Entry 7ZT4 (X-ray diffraction, 2.02 A resolution); this record covers chains A and D of the 4 polymer chains in the assembly.

Chain A:
Molecule: Major histocompatibility complex class I-related gene protein
Source organism: Homo sapiens
UniProtKB: Q95460 (HMR1_HUMAN); residues 1-270 here correspond to UniProt positions 23-292 (UniProt number = residue number + 22)
Amino-acid sequence (290 residues; numbered 0 to 289; the number before each row is that of its first residue; numbering starts at 0):
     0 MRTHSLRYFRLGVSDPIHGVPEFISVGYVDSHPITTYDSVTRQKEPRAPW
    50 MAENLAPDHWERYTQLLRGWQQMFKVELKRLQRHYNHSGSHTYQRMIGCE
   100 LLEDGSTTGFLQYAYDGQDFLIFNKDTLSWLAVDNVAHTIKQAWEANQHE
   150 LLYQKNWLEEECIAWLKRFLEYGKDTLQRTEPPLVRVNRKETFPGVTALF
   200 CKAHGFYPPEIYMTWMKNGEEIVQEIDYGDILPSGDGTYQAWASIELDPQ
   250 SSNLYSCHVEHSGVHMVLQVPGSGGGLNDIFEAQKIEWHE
Disordered / not traced: 218-219, 251-253, 269-289
Disulfides: C98-C161, C200-C256
Covalent attachments: 2-azanyl-6-methyl-3H-pteridin-4-one (JSO) linked to K43
Construct notes: initiating methionine (0); conflict S261 (Cys283 in Q95460); expression tag (271-289)
Residues lining bound ligands: 2-azanyl-6-methyl-3H-pteridin-4-one (JSO): Y7, R9, S24, T34, Y62, L66, W69, R94, I96, W156
Swiss-Prot annotation at these positions:
  - binding site (5-(2-oxoethylideneamino)-6-(D-ribitylamino)uracil): R9, S24, K43, R94, Y152, Q153
  - binding site (5-(2-oxopropylideneamino)-6-(D-ribitylamino)uracil): R9, S24, K43, R94, Y152, Q153
  - binding site (7-hydroxy-6-methyl-8-(1-D-ribityl)lumazine): R9, S24, K43, R94, Y152, Q153
  - binding site (8-(9H-purin-6-yl)-2-oxa-8-azabicyclo[3.3.1]nona-3,6-diene-4,6-dicarbaldehyde): R9, K43, H58, R94
  - binding site (2-amino-4-oxopteridine-6-carbaldehyde): K43
  - binding site (pyridoxal): K43
  - glycosylation: N85 (N-linked (GlcNAc...) asparagine)
What the authors report for this chain:
  - mutagenesis - E76Q/E149Q (KD = 0.6 uM): unchanged binding to AF7 TCR
  - mutagenesis - E76Q/E149Q: decreased binding to E8 TRBV6-1 TCR

Chain D:
Molecule: TCR alpha
Source organism: Homo sapiens
Amino-acid sequence (205 residues; row label = number of the first residue in the row):
     1 MAGQNIDQPTEMTATEGAIVQINCTYQTSGFNGLFWYQQHAGEAPTFLSY
    51 NVLDGLEEKGRFSSFLSRSKGYSYLLLKELQMKDSASYLCAFLDSNYQLI
   101 WGAGTKLIIKPDIQNPDPAVYQLRDSKSSDKSVCLFTDFDSQTNVSQSKD
   151 SDVYITDKCVLDMRSMDFKSNSAVAWSNKSDFACANAFNNSIIPEDTFFP
   201 SPESS
Disordered / not traced: 1-2, 128-131, 190-205
Disulfides: C24-C90, C134-C184

How chain A and chain D interact:
Pairs across the interface (28):
  R61(A) with N96(D), hydrogen bond (side chain-backbone); Y97(D), hydrogen bond (side chain-backbone); Q98(D)
  Y62(A) with S95(D), hydrogen bond (side chain-backbone); N96(D), hydrogen bond
  L65(A) with N96(D)
  H148(A) with Y50(D); E57(D), salt bridge
  L151(A) with V52(D); L53(D), hydrophobic; E57(D)
  Y152(A) with N32(D); Y50(D); V52(D); Y97(D), hydrogen bond
  K154(A) with L53(D)
  N155(A) with F31(D), hydrogen bond (side chain-backbone); V52(D); L53(D); R68(D), hydrogen bond
  W156(A) with N32(D); Y97(D), hydrogen bond
  E160(A) with G30(D); F31(D), hydrogen bond (side chain-backbone); N32(D); S95(D), hydrogen bond
  W164(A) with S95(D); N96(D)
Other interface residues (no listed pair), chain D (13 interface residues in all): F47

In short:
11 residues of chain A face 13 of chain D across their interface; the contacts include 10 hydrogen bonds and 1
salt bridge. Polar contacts include H148(A)-E57(D), R61(A)-N96(D) and R61(A)-Y97(D). From the paper:
E76Q/E149Q of chain A reduce binding to E8 TRBV6-1 TCR; E76Q/E149Q of chain A leave binding to AF7 TCR
unchanged.
Here chain A is Major histocompatibility complex class I-related gene protein and chain D is TCR alpha, both
from Homo sapiens. Entry 7ZT4 (Structure of E8 TCR in complex with human MR1 bound to 6FP) was determined by
X-ray diffraction (same publication as 7ZT2, 7ZT3, 7ZT5, 7ZT7, 7ZT8 and 7ZT9).
